PDB entry 4DKP | X-ray diffraction, 1.80 A resolution | chain A

== Chain A ==
Protein: clade A/E 93TH057 HIV-1 gp120 core
Source organism: Human immunodeficiency virus type 1
Sequence (353 residues; row label = number of the first residue in the row; note: 96 numbers in that range are skipped by the numbering (no residue carries them; nothing is unmodelled there)):
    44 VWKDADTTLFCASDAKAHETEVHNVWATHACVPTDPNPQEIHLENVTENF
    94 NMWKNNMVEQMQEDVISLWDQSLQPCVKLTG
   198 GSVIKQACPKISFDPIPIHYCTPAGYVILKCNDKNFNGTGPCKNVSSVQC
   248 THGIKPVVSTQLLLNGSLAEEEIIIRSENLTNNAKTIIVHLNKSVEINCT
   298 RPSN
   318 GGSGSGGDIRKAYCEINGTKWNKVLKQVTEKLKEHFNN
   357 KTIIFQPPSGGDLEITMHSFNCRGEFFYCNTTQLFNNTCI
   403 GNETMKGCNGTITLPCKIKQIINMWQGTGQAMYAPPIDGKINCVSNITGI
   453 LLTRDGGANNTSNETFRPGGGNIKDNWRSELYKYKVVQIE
Disordered / not traced: 318-323, 403-410
Disulfides: Cys-54/Cys-74, Cys-119/Cys-205, Cys-218/Cys-247, Cys-228/Cys-239, Cys-296/Cys-331, Cys-378/Cys-445, Cys-385/Cys-418
Glycans and other covalent adducts: N-acetylglucosamine (NAG) linked to Asn-234, Asn-241, Asn-262, Asn-276, Asn-289, Asn-295, Asn-334, Asn-355, Asn-386, Asn-392, Asn-448
Residues lining bound ligands: AWS-I-50 (0LL; N-[(1S,2S)-2-amino-2,3-dihydro-1H-inden-1-yl]-N'-(4-chloro-3-fluorophenyl)ethanediamide): Val-255, Ser-256, Thr-257, Glu-370, Ser-375, Phe-376, Asn-377, Phe-382, Tyr-384, Ile-424, Asn-425, Met-426, Trp-427, Gly-429, Gly-473, Asn-474, Ile-475
Reported in the primary citation:
  - binding site for AWS-I-50: Gly-473, Asn-474

== In short ==
Ligands of chain A: AWS-I-50. N-acetylglucosamine is covalently linked to Asn-234, Asn-241, Asn-262, Asn-276,
Asn-289 and Asn-295 and 5 more. The paper reports a binding site for AWS-I-50 at Gly-473 and Asn-474.
Chain A is clade A/E 93TH057 HIV-1 gp120 core (Human immunodeficiency virus type 1); the structure, Crystal
structure of clade A/E 93TH057 HIV-1 gp120 core in complex with AWS-I-50, was determined by X-ray diffraction
(same publication as 4DKO, 4DKQ and 4DKR).
